PDB entry 3UYR | X-ray diffraction, 1.70 A resolution | chains H and L of the 3 polymer chains in the assembly

== Chain H ==
Molecule: antibody Fab heavy chain
From: Mus musculus
Notes: antibody fragment or engineered binder
Sequence (216 residues; each row starts with the number of its first residue):
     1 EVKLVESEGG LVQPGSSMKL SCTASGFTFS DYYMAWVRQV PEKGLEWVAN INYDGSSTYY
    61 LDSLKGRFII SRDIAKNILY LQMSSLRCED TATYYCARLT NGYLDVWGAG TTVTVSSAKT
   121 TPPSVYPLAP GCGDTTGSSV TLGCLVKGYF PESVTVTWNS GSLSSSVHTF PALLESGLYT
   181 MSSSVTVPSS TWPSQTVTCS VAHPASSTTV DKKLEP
Not modelled in the structure: 1
Disulfides: C22-C96, C144-C199

== Chain L ==
Molecule: antibody Fab light chain
From: Mus musculus
Notes: antibody fragment or engineered binder
Sequence (218 residues; numbered 1 to 218; the number before each row is that of its first residue):
     1 DVVMTQTPLS LPVSLGDQAS ISCRSSQSLV HSNGNTYLHW YLQKPGQSPN LLIYKVSNRF
    61 SGVPDRFSGS GSGTDFTLKI SRVEAEDLGV YFCSQSTHVP TFGGGTKLEI KRADAAPTVS
   121 IFPPSSEQLT SGGASVVCFL NNFYPKDINV KWKIDGSERQ NGVLNSWTDQ DSKDSTYSMS
   181 STLTLTKDEY ERHNSYTCEA THKTSTSPIV KSFNRNEC
Disulfides: C23-C93, C138-C198

== Chain H / chain L interface ==
Cross-chain cystine bridges: C132(H)-C218(L)
Pairs across the interface (71):
  Q39(H) - Q43(L)  hydrogen bond
  Q39(H) - F92(L)
  L45(H) - F92(L)  hydrophobic
  L45(H) - F102(L)
  W47(H) - P100(L)  hydrophobic
  W47(H) - F102(L)  hydrophobic
  Y59(H) - V99(L)
  Y59(H) - P100(L)
  Y95(H) - Q43(L)  hydrogen bond
  Y95(H) - S48(L)
  Y95(H) - P49(L)
  N101(H) - Y37(L)
  N101(H) - K55(L)
  G102(H) - H39(L)  hydrogen bond (backbone-side chain)
  G102(H) - S96(L)  hydrogen bond (backbone-side chain)
  Y103(H) - H39(L)
  Y103(H) - Y41(L)
  Y103(H) - L51(L)  hydrophobic
  Y103(H) - Y54(L)  hydrophobic
  L104(H) - Y41(L)  hydrogen bond (backbone-side chain)
  L104(H) - L51(L)
  D105(H) - L51(L)
  D105(H) - F60(L)
  W107(H) - Y41(L)
  W107(H) - P49(L)
  G108(H) - S48(L)  hydrogen bond (backbone-side chain)
  A109(H) - S48(L)  hydrogen bond (backbone-side chain)
  Y126(H) - S125(L)
  Y126(H) - E127(L)
  Y126(H) - Q128(L)
  Y126(H) - S131(L)
  P127(H) - S125(L)
  P127(H) - E127(L)
  L128(H) - F122(L)
  L128(H) - V137(L)  hydrophobic
  L128(H) - F139(L)  hydrophobic
  A129(H) - F122(L)
  P130(H) - F122(L)
  C132(H) - F213(L)  hydrophobic
  C132(H) - E217(L)
  C132(H) - C218(L)  disulfide
  T141(H) - S120(L)
  T141(H) - F122(L)
  L145(H) - S135(L)
  K147(H) - Q128(L)
  K147(H) - S135(L)
  K147(H) - T184(L)  hydrogen bond
  S165(H) - K173(L)  hydrogen bond (backbone-side chain)
  H168(H) - N141(L)
  H168(H) - N142(L)  hydrogen bond
  H168(H) - S178(L)  hydrogen bond
  T169(H) - T168(L)
  F170(H) - F139(L)  hydrophobic
  F170(H) - N141(L)
  F170(H) - S166(L)
  F170(H) - T168(L)
  F170(H) - S178(L)
  F170(H) - M179(L)
  F170(H) - S180(L)
  P171(H) - S166(L)  hydrogen bond (backbone-side chain)
  P171(H) - W167(L)
  L173(H) - L164(L)  hydrophobic
  L173(H) - N165(L)
  L173(H) - S166(L)
  E175(H) - L164(L)
  S182(H) - F139(L)
  S182(H) - S180(L)  hydrogen bond
  S183(H) - F139(L)
  S184(H) - F139(L)
  S184(H) - N141(L)  hydrogen bond
  K212(H) - E127(L)  salt bridge
Interface residues without a listed pair, chain H (41 interface residues in all): V37, K43, E46, G110, G133, L142, G143, T180
Interface residues without a listed pair, chain L (45 interface residues in all): Q47, N50, V90, P123, T182, N214

== In short ==
The interface between chain H and chain L involves 41 residues on one side and 45 on the other; the contacts
include 1 disulfide bond, 14 hydrogen bonds and 1 salt bridge. Polar contacts include K212(H)-E127(L),
Q39(H)-Q43(L) and Y95(H)-Q43(L).
Here chain H is antibody Fab heavy chain and chain L is antibody Fab light chain, both from Mus musculus.
Entry 3UYR (Structure of a monoclonal antibody complexed with its MHC-I antigen) was determined by X-ray
diffraction together with 3UO1, 3V4U and 3V52 from the same study.
